Entry 6MWG (X-ray diffraction, 2.50 A resolution); this record covers chain B.

[Chain B]
Protein: Ion transport protein
From: Arcobacter butzleri (strain RM4018)
Reference sequence: A8EVM5 (A8EVM5_ARCB4); residues 2001-2239 here correspond to UniProt positions 1-239 (UniProt number = residue number - 2000)
Sequence (257 residues; numbered 1983 to 2239; the number before each row is that of its first residue):
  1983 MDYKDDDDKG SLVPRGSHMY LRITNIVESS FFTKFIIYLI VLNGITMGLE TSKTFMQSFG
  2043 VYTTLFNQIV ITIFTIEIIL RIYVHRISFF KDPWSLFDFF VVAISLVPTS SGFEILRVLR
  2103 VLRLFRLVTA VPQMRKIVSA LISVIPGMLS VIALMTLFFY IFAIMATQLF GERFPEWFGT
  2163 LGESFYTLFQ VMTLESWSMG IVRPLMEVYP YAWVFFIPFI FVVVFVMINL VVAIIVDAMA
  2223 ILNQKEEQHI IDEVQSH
Unresolved in the structure: 1983-1998, 2092-2095
Construct notes: initiating methionine (1983); expression tag (1984-2000); engineered mutation Val2206 (Thr206 in A8EVM5)
Small-molecule neighbours:
  - CPS (3-[(3-cholamidopropyl)dimethylammonio]-1-propanesulfonate), molecule 1: Lys2118, Ile2119, Ala2122, Ser2125, Val2126, Gly2129, Met2130, Ser2132, Val2133, Leu2212, Ala2215, Ile2216, Asp2219, Ala2220, Ile2223
  - CPS, molecule 2: Ala2122, Ser2125, Val2126, Val2214, Ala2215, Ile2216, Val2218, Asp2219, Ala2220, Ile2223, Leu2224
  - 1,2-dimyristoyl-sn-glycero-3-phosphocholine (PX4), molecule 1: Ile2022, Val2023, Gly2026, Ile2027, Gly2030, Leu2031, Ser2034, Lys2035, Thr2036, Leu2106, Leu2109, Ala2135, Thr2138, Leu2139, Tyr2142, Thr2162, Leu2163, Gly2164, Phe2167
  - 1,2-dimyristoyl-sn-glycero-3-phosphocholine (PX4), molecule 2: Pro2075, Trp2076, Phe2079, Phe2107, Val2110, Val2120, Ser2121, Leu2136, Phe2140, Val2204
  - 1,2-dimyristoyl-sn-glycero-3-phosphocholine (PX4), molecule 3: Phe2079, Ile2097, Leu2101, Leu2104, Phe2107, Phe2144, Met2147, Leu2151, Phe2152, Arg2155, Val2190, Tyr2191, Pro2192, Tyr2193, Ala2194, Val2196, Phe2197
  - 1,2-dimyristoyl-sn-glycero-3-phosphocholine (PX4), molecule 4: Ile2134, Met2137, Thr2138, Phe2141, Thr2162, Gly2164, Glu2165, Phe2167, Tyr2168, Phe2171, Met2174, Met2188, Pro2192, Trp2195, Ile2199, Phe2203, Met2209, Leu2212

[In short]
Chain B binds 4 copies of 1,2-dimyristoyl-sn-glycero-3-phosphocholine and compound CPS.
Chain B is Ion transport protein (Arcobacter butzleri (strain RM4018)); the structure, NavAb Voltage-gated
Sodium Channel, residues 1-239, with mutation T206V, was determined by X-ray diffraction together with 6MWA,
6MWB and 6MWD from the same study.
